6TH2 - chains A and B; structure by X-ray diffraction, 1.84 A resolution.

# Chain A (and B)
Protein: Coenzyme A biosynthesis bifunctional protein CoaBC
Source organism: Mycolicibacterium smegmatis MC2 155
Notes: EC 4.1.1.36, 6.3.2.5; chain B of this document is another copy of the same molecule, construct and numbering; everything in this record applies to it too
UniProtKB: A0QWT2 (A0QWT2_MYCS2); residue numbers follow UniProt; this construct covers 186-414
Amino-acid sequence (237 residues; each row starts with the number of its first residue):
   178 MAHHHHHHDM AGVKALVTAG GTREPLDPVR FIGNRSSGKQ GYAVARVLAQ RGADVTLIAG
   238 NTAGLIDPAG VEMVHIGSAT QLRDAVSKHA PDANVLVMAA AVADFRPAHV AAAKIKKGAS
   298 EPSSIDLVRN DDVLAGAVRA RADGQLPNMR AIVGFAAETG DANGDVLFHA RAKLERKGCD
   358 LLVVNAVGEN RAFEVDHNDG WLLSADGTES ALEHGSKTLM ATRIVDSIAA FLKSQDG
Unresolved in the structure: 178-183, 294-299, 365-373, 413-414 (chain B: 178-183, 413-414)
Sequence notes: initiating methionine (178); expression tag (179-185)
Curated features (UniProtKB/Swiss-Prot):
  - binding site (CTP): Met-275 to Ala-277, Asp-281, Lys-291, Lys-293, Lys-294, Asp-308 to Leu-311, Phe-332, Lys-350, Lys-354
Ion coordination: Ca2+: Asp-281 (together with CTP)
Residues lining bound ligands: CTP (cytidine-5'-triphosphate): Met-275, Ala-277, Val-279, Ala-280, Asp-281, Asn-307, Asp-308, Asp-309, Val-310, Leu-311, Gly-331, Phe-332, Ala-333, Glu-335, Lys-350, Lys-354
What the authors report for this chain:
  - Ca2+ coordination: Asp-281

# How chain A and chain B interact
Pairs across the interface (41):
  Arg-200(A) with Arg-212(B)
  Leu-203(A) with Ile-209(B), hydrophobic
  Pro-205(A) with Arg-212(B)
  Val-206(A) with Asn-211(B); Arg-212(B), hydrogen bond (backbone-backbone)
  Arg-207(A) with Gly-210(B)
  Phe-208(A) with Phe-208(B); Ile-209(B); Gly-210(B), hydrogen bond (backbone-backbone); Asn-211(B); Arg-212(B)
  Ile-209(A) with Leu-203(B), hydrophobic; Phe-208(B); Ile-209(B), hydrophobic; Ile-302(B), hydrophobic
  Gly-210(A) with Arg-207(B); Phe-208(B), hydrogen bond (backbone-backbone)
  Asn-211(A) with Val-206(B); Phe-208(B)
  Arg-212(A) with Arg-200(B); Pro-205(B), hydrogen bond (side chain-backbone); Val-206(B), hydrogen bond (backbone-backbone); Phe-208(B)
  Asp-281(A) with Lys-291(B), salt bridge; Lys-294(B)
  Phe-282(A) with Lys-294(B); Pro-299(B), hydrophobic
  Ser-300(A) with Leu-304(B)
  Ser-301(A) with Ile-302(B); Asp-303(B), hydrogen bond
  Ile-302(A) with Ser-301(B); Ile-302(B), hydrogen bond (backbone-backbone); Leu-304(B), hydrophobic
  Asp-303(A) with Ser-301(B), hydrogen bond
  Leu-304(A) with Pro-299(B); Ser-300(B); Ile-302(B), hydrophobic
  Arg-306(A) with Lys-294(B); Gly-295(B), hydrogen bond (side chain-backbone); Ala-296(B), hydrogen bond (side chain-backbone); Ser-297(B), hydrogen bond (side chain-backbone)
Interface residues without a listed pair, chain A (22 interface residues in all): Pro-202, Ile-292, Lys-293, Val-305
Interface residues without a listed pair, chain B (27 interface residues in all): Pro-202, Asp-281, Phe-282, Ile-292, Lys-293, Glu-298

# Overview
The interface between chain A and chain B involves 22 residues on one side and 27 on the other, with 11
hydrogen bonds and 1 salt bridge. Polar contacts include Asp-281(A)/Lys-291(B), Arg-212(A)/Pro-205(B) and
Ser-301(A)/Asp-303(B). Ligands of chain A: CTP. Curated annotation (UniProt) lists 14 CTP-binding residues on
chain A. From the paper: Ca2+ coordination by Asp-281(A).
Both chains are Coenzyme A biosynthesis bifunctional protein CoaBC (Mycolicibacterium smegmatis MC2 155).
Entry 6TH2 (Crystal structure of Mycobacterium smegmatis CoaB in complex with CTP) was determined by X-ray
diffraction, deposited together with 6THC.
